Entry 9EXG (X-ray diffraction, 1.74 A resolution); this record covers chains A and F of the 4 polymer chains in the assembly.

[Chain A]
Protein: Clathrin heavy chain
From: Saccharomyces cerevisiae S288C
Reference sequence: P22137 (CLH_YEAST); residues 1-369 here = UniProt positions 1-369
Sequence (373 residues; numbered -3 to 369; the number before each row is that of its first residue; numbers below 1 keep their minus sign (Gly-3 is residue -3)):
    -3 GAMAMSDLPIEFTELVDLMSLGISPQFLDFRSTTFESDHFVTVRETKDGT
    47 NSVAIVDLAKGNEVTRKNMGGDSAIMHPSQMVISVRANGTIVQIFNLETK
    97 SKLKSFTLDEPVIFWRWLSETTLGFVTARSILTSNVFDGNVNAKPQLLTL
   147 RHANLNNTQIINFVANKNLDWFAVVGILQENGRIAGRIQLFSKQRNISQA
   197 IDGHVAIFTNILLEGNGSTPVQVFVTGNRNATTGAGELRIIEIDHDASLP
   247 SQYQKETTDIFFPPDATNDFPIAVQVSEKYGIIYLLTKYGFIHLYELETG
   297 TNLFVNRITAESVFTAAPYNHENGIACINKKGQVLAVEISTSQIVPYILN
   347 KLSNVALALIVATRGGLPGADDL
Not modelled in the structure: -3, 369
Sequence notes: expression tag (-3 to 0)
Swiss-Prot annotation at these positions:
  - region: Ser308 to Ser336 (WD40-like repeat 7)
From the paper describing this entry:
  - mutagenesis - F26A/K63E/I87D/Q89A/K98E/Q155A/Q195A/I197T/K251E, K63E/I87D/Q89A/K98E, K63E/I87D/Q89A/K98E/Q195A/I197T/K251E, Q195A/I197T/K251E: decreased binding to Epsin-2 (chain F)
  - mutagenesis - F26A/Q155A, F26A/Q155A/Q195A/I197T/K251E: unchanged binding to Epsin-2 (chain F)

[Chain F]
Protein: Epsin-2
Reference sequence: Q05785 (ENT2_YEAST); residues 1-7 here correspond to UniProt positions 607-613 (UniProt number = residue number + 606)
Sequence (7 residues; numbered 1 to 7; the number before each row is that of its first residue):
     1 GVSLIDL

[Interface between chain A and chain F]
Contacting residue pairs (20):
  Asp25(A) with Asp6(F)
  Phe26(A) with Ile5(F), hydrophobic; Asp6(F), hydrogen bond (backbone-side chain)
  Arg27(A) with Gly1(F), hydrogen bond (side chain-backbone); Val2(F); Ser3(F)
  Gln155(A) with Ser3(F), hydrogen bond; Leu4(F), hydrogen bond (side chain-backbone); Ile5(F), hydrogen bond (side chain-backbone)
  Ile173(A) with Leu4(F)
  Leu174(A) with Leu4(F), hydrophobic
  Gln175(A) with Leu4(F); Leu7(F)
  Ile268(A) with Ile5(F), hydrophobic
  Lys284(A) with Ile5(F), hydrogen bond (side chain-backbone); Leu7(F), hydrogen bond (side chain-backbone)
  Phe310(A) with Ile5(F); Asp6(F)
  Lys326(A) with Asp6(F), hydrogen bond (side chain-backbone); Leu7(F), hydrogen bond (side chain-backbone)
Also at the interface, not in a pair above, chain A (13 interface residues in all): Ile157, Ile180
Interface features reported in the paper:
  - interface residues, chain A: Phe26(A), Gln155(A), Ile268(A)

[Summary]
Chain A and chain F form an interface of 13 and 7 residues respectively; the contacts include 9 hydrogen
bonds. Polar pairs include Phe26(A)-Asp6(F), Arg27(A)-Gly1(F) and Gln155(A)-Ser3(F). The paper reports that
F26A/K63E/I87D/Q89A/K98E/Q155A/Q195A/I197T/K251E, K63E/I87D/Q89A/K98E and
K63E/I87D/Q89A/K98E/Q195A/I197T/K251E of chain A, among others, reduce binding to Epsin-2 (chain F); interface
residues Phe26(A), Gln155(A) and Ile268(A); 6 substitutions were tested in all.
Here chain A is Clathrin heavy chain (Saccharomyces cerevisiae S288C) and chain F is Epsin-2. Entry 9EXG
(Crystal structure of Yeast Clathrin Heavy Chain N-terminal domain bound to Epsin-2 peptide (LIDL)) was
determined by X-ray diffraction together with 9EX5, 9EXF, 9EXT and 9EYT from the same study.
